5TI9 - chains A and B of the 4 polymer chains in the assembly; structure by X-ray diffraction, 2.50 A resolution.

[Chain A (and B)]
Protein: Tryptophan 2,3-dioxygenase
Organism: Homo sapiens
Notes: EC 1.13.11.11; chain B of this document is another copy of the same molecule, construct and numbering; everything in this record applies to it too
UniProtKB: P48775 (T23O_HUMAN); residue numbers follow UniProt; this construct covers 18-389
Amino-acid sequence (380 residues; row label = number of the first residue in the row):
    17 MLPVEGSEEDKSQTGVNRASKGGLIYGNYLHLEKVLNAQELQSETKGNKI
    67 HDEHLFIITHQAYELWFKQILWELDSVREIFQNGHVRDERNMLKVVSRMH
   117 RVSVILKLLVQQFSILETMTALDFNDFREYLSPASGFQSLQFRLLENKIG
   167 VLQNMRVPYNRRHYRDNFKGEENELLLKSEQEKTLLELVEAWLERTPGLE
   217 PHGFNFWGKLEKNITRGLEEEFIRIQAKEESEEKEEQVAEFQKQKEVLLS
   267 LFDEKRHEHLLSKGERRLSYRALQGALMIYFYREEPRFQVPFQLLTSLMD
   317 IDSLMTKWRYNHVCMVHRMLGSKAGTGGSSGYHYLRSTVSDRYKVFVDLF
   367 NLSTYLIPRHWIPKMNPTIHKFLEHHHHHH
Unresolved in the structure: 17-38, 389-396 (chain B: 17-37, 173-180, 382-396)
Construct notes: initiating methionine (17); expression tag (390-396)
Ion coordination: heme Fe: His328 (together with oxygen molecule)
Small-molecule neighbours:
  - heme / oxygen molecule: Phe72, Thr75, His76, Tyr79, Glu80, Phe83, Phe129, Leu132, Met135, Phe140, Ser151, Gly152, Phe153, Ser155, Phe158, Arg159, Glu162, Asn176, Trp324, Arg325, His328, Met331, Val332, Met335, Leu336, Gly341, Thr342, Gly343, Gly344, Ser345, Gly347, Tyr350, Leu351, Thr354
  - tryptophan (TRP), molecule 1: Phe72, His76, Phe140, Arg144, Leu147, Ala150, Ser151, Gly152, Leu336, Gly341, Thr342
  - tryptophan (TRP), molecule 2: Val102, Arg103, Glu105, Trp208, Arg211, Thr212, Pro213, Ile295, Arg303, Phe304, Pro307
Curated features (UniProtKB/Swiss-Prot):
  - binding site (substrate): Phe72 to His76, Arg144, Thr342
  - binding site (heme): His328
  - natural variant: Met108 (M108I: In HYPTRP)
  - mutagenesis: Tyr42 (Y42A: Reduces enzyme activity by 99%), Tyr45 (Y45A: Reduces enzyme activity by 99%), Phe72 (F72A: Abolishes enzyme activity), His76 (H76A: Abolishes enzyme activity), Phe140 (F140A: Reduces enzyme activity by 99%), Arg144 (R144A: Reduces enzyme activity by 99%), Ser151 (S151A: Reduces enzyme activity by 90%), Tyr175 (Y175G: Reduces enzyme activity), His328 (H328A: Abolishes enzyme activity)
Reported in the primary citation:
  - heme Fe coordination: His328
  - binding site for oxygen molecule: Gly152
  - binding site for tryptophan: Tyr42, Tyr45, His76, Arg103, Glu105, Trp208, Arg211, Pro213
  - conformationally variable residues (loop rearrangement): Tyr175
  - mutagenesis - Y175G (6-fold): decreased catalytic activity
  - mutagenesis - Y175G (100-fold): decreased binding to 8 mM NFK
  - contacts within the chain: Glu105-Arg303
  - mutagenesis - W208V/R211L: abolished binding to tryptophan
  - post-translational modification sites: Lys110, Lys185, Lys194, Lys259
  - mutagenesis - E105L/W208V/R211L: unchanged catalytic activity on tryptophan

[Interface between chain A and chain B]
Contacting residue pairs (123):
  Gly39(A) - Pro149(B)
  Leu40(A) - Gln58(B)
  Leu40(A) - Tyr146(B)
  Leu40(A) - Leu147(B)
  Leu40(A) - Ser148(B)
  Leu40(A) - Pro149(B)
  Leu40(A) - Ala150(B)  hydrogen bond (backbone-backbone)
  Ile41(A) - Gln154(B)
  Tyr42(A) - His76(B)
  Tyr42(A) - Glu80(B)  hydrogen bond
  Tyr42(A) - Ala150(B)
  Tyr42(A) - Ser151(B)
  Tyr42(A) - Gly152(B)
  Tyr42(A) - Gln154(B)  hydrogen bond (backbone-side chain)
  Tyr42(A) - Ser155(B)
  Tyr45(A) - Gln58(B)
  Tyr45(A) - Glu69(B)  hydrogen bond
  Tyr45(A) - Phe72(B)
  Tyr45(A) - Ile73(B)
  Tyr45(A) - Leu147(B)
  Leu46(A) - Ala54(B)
  Leu46(A) - Ile73(B)
  Leu46(A) - His76(B)
  Leu46(A) - Gln77(B)  hydrogen bond (backbone-side chain)
  His47(A) - Ala54(B)
  His47(A) - Glu56(B)  salt bridge
  Lys50(A) - Lys50(B)
  Lys50(A) - Asn53(B)  hydrogen bond (side chain-backbone)
  Val51(A) - Ala54(B)  hydrophobic
  Val51(A) - Gln77(B)
  Val51(A) - Leu81(B)  hydrophobic
  Leu52(A) - Glu80(B)
  Leu52(A) - Lys84(B)  hydrogen bond (backbone-side chain)
  Leu52(A) - Gln157(B)
  Asn53(A) - Lys50(B)  hydrogen bond (backbone-side chain)
  Ala54(A) - Leu46(B)
  Ala54(A) - His47(B)
  Ala54(A) - Val51(B)  hydrophobic
  Gln55(A) - Leu81(B)
  Gln55(A) - Lys84(B)  hydrogen bond
  Glu56(A) - His47(B)  salt bridge
  Gln58(A) - Tyr45(B)
  His67(A) - Trp88(B)  hydrogen bond (backbone-side chain)
  His67(A) - Glu89(B)  salt bridge
  His67(A) - Ser92(B)
  His67(A) - Arg114(B)  hydrogen bond
  Asp68(A) - Arg117(B)  salt bridge
  Glu69(A) - Tyr45(B)  hydrogen bond
  His70(A) - Lys84(B)
  His70(A) - Gln85(B)  hydrogen bond
  His70(A) - Trp88(B)
  Leu71(A) - Gln85(B)  hydrogen bond (backbone-side chain)
  Leu71(A) - Arg117(B)
  Phe72(A) - Tyr45(B)
  Ile73(A) - Tyr45(B)
  Ile74(A) - Leu81(B)
  Ile74(A) - Trp82(B)  hydrophobic
  Ile74(A) - Gln85(B)
  Thr75(A) - Trp82(B)
  His76(A) - Tyr42(B)
  His76(A) - Leu46(B)
  Gln77(A) - Leu46(B)  hydrogen bond (side chain-backbone)
  Gln77(A) - Val51(B)
  Gln77(A) - Leu81(B)
  Ala78(A) - Leu81(B)
  Ala78(A) - Trp82(B)
  Glu80(A) - Tyr42(B)  hydrogen bond
  Glu80(A) - Leu52(B)
  Leu81(A) - Val51(B)  hydrophobic
  Leu81(A) - Gln55(B)
  Leu81(A) - Ile74(B)
  Leu81(A) - Gln77(B)
  Leu81(A) - Ala78(B)
  Leu81(A) - Leu81(B)  hydrophobic
  Trp82(A) - Ile74(B)  hydrophobic
  Trp82(A) - Thr75(B)
  Trp82(A) - Ala78(B)
  Trp82(A) - Ile131(B)  hydrophobic
  Lys84(A) - Leu52(B)  hydrogen bond (side chain-backbone)
  Lys84(A) - Gln55(B)  hydrogen bond
  Lys84(A) - His70(B)
  Gln85(A) - His70(B)  hydrogen bond
  Gln85(A) - Leu71(B)  hydrogen bond (side chain-backbone)
  Gln85(A) - Ile74(B)
  Trp88(A) - Leu57(B)  hydrophobic
  Trp88(A) - Lys65(B)
  Trp88(A) - His67(B)  hydrogen bond (side chain-backbone)
  Trp88(A) - His70(B)
  Glu89(A) - His67(B)  salt bridge
  Ser92(A) - His67(B)
  Arg114(A) - His67(B)  hydrogen bond
  Arg117(A) - Asp68(B)  salt bridge
  Arg117(A) - Leu71(B)
  Arg117(A) - Thr134(B)  hydrogen bond (side chain-backbone)
  Arg117(A) - Met135(B)
  Val120(A) - Ser130(B)
  Ile121(A) - Ile131(B)  hydrophobic
  Leu124(A) - Leu124(B)  hydrophobic
  Leu124(A) - Gln128(B)
  Leu124(A) - Ile131(B)  hydrophobic
  Gln127(A) - Gln127(B)  hydrogen bond
  Gln128(A) - Trp82(B)
  Gln128(A) - Leu124(B)
  Ser130(A) - Val120(B)
  Ile131(A) - Trp82(B)  hydrophobic
  Ile131(A) - Leu124(B)  hydrophobic
  Thr134(A) - Arg117(B)  hydrogen bond
  Thr134(A) - Val120(B)
  Met135(A) - Arg117(B)
  Tyr146(A) - Leu40(B)
  Leu147(A) - Leu40(B)
  Leu147(A) - Tyr45(B)
  Pro149(A) - Leu40(B)
  Ala150(A) - Leu40(B)  hydrogen bond (backbone-backbone)
  Ala150(A) - Ile41(B)
  Ala150(A) - Tyr42(B)
  Ser151(A) - Tyr42(B)
  Gly152(A) - Tyr42(B)
  Gln154(A) - Leu40(B)
  Gln154(A) - Ile41(B)
  Gln154(A) - Tyr42(B)  hydrogen bond (side chain-backbone)
  Ser155(A) - Tyr42(B)
  Gln157(A) - Leu52(B)
Other interface residues (no listed pair), chain A (60 interface residues in all): Leu48, Leu57, Lys65, His116, Ser148
Other interface residues (no listed pair), chain B (58 interface residues in all): Leu48, Ile121

[Overview]
Chain A and chain B form an interface of 60 and 58 residues respectively; the contacts include 27 hydrogen
bonds and 6 salt bridges. Polar contacts include His47(A)-Glu56(B), His67(A)-Glu89(B) and Asp68(A)-Arg117(B).
The paper reports a binding site for tryptophan at Tyr42(A), Tyr45(A) and His76(A) among others; Y175G of
chain A reduces catalytic activity; 3 substitutions were tested in all.
Both chains are Tryptophan 2,3-dioxygenase (Homo sapiens). Entry 5TI9 (Crystal structure of human TDO in
complex with Trp and dioxygen, Northeast Structural Genomics Consortium Target ...) was determined by X-ray
diffraction together with 5TIA from the same study.
